5S5V - chains A and F of the 6 polymer chains in the assembly; structure by X-ray diffraction, 2.70 A resolution.

[Chain A]
Name: Tubulin alpha-1B chain
Source organism: Bos taurus
UniProtKB: P81947 (TBA1B_BOVIN); residues 1-451 here = UniProt positions 1-451
Amino-acid sequence (451 residues; each row starts with the number of its first residue):
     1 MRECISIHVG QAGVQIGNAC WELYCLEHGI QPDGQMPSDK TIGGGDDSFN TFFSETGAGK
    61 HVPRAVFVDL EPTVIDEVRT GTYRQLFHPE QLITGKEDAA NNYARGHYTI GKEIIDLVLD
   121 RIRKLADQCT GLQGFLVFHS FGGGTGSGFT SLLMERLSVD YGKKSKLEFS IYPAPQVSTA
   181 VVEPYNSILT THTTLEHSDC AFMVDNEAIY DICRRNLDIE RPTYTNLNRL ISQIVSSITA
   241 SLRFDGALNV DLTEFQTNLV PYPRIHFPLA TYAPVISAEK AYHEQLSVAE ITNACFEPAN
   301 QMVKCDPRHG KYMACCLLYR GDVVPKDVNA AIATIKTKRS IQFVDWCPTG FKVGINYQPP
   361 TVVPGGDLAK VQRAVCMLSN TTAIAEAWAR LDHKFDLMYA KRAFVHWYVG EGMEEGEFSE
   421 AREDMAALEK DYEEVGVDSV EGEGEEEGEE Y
Unresolved in the structure: 439-451
Metal / ion sites: Ca2+: D39, T41, G44, E55
Ligand contacts: GTP (guanosine-5'-triphosphate): V9, G10, Q11, A12, Q15, I16, D69, D98, A99, A100, N101, S140, G142, G143, G144, T145, G146, I171, P173, V177, S178, E183, N206, Y224, L227, N228, I231

[Chain F]
Name: Tubulin-Tyrosine Ligase
Source organism: Gallus gallus
UniProtKB: E1BQ43 (E1BQ43_CHICK); numbering as in UniProt (aligned over 1-378)
Amino-acid sequence (384 residues; numbered 1 to 384; the number before each row is that of its first residue):
     1 MYTFVVRDEN SSVYAEVSRL LLATGQWKRL RKDNPRFNLM LGERNRLPFG RLGHEPGLVQ
    61 LVNYYRGADK LCRKASLVKL IKTSPELSES CTWFPESYVI YPTNLKTPVA PAQNGIRHLI
   121 NNTRTDEREV FLAAYNRRRE GREGNVWIAK SSAGAKGEGI LISSEASELL DFIDEQGQVH
   181 VIQKYLEKPL LLEPGHRKFD IRSWVLVDHL YNIYLYREGV LRTSSEPYNS ANFQDKTCHL
   241 TNHCIQKEYS KNYGRYEEGN EMFFEEFNQY LMDALNTTLE NSILLQIKHI IRSCLMCIEP
   301 AISTKHLHYQ SFQLFGFDFM VDEELKVWLI EVNGAPACAQ KLYAELCQGI VDVAISSVFP
   361 LADTGQKTSQ PTSIFIKLHH HHHH
Unresolved in the structure: 106-124, 156-158, 363-370, 383-384
Construct notes: expression tag (379-384)
Metal / ion sites: Mg2+: E331, N333 (together with AMP-PCP)
Ligand contacts: AMP-PCP (ACP; phosphomethylphosphonic acid adenylate ester): K74, P95, I148, K150, A155, Q183, K184, Y185, L186, K198, D200, R202, R222, H239, L240, T241, N242, D318, M320, I330, E331, N333

[How chain A and chain F interact]
Pairs across the interface (22; chain A residue first):
  Q176(A) - P56(F)
  E207(A) - H54(F)  salt bridge
  E297(A) - H306(F)
  P298(A) - L307(F)  hydrophobic
  K304(A) - H54(F)
  K304(A) - H308(F)
  C305(A) - H308(F)
  D306(A) - R66(F)
  R308(A) - P300(F)
  R308(A) - A301(F)  hydrogen bond (side chain-backbone)
  R308(A) - I302(F)
  R308(A) - S303(F)  hydrogen bond (side chain-backbone)
  H309(A) - R66(F)  hydrogen bond (side chain-backbone)
  H309(A) - G67(F)
  H309(A) - A301(F)
  K338(A) - P300(F)
  S340(A) - A301(F)
  E386(A) - R66(F)  salt bridge
  R390(A) - G50(F)
  R390(A) - H54(F)
  H393(A) - R51(F)
  E433(A) - R46(F)  salt bridge
Also at the interface, not in a pair above, chain A (18 interface residues in all): P175, A299, A389
Also at the interface, not in a pair above, chain F (15 interface residues in all): G53

[Overview]
18 residues of chain A face 15 of chain F across their interface; the contacts include 3 hydrogen bonds and 3
salt bridges. Polar pairs include E207(A)-H54(F), E386(A)-R66(F) and E433(A)-R46(F). Ligands of chain A: GTP.
Ligands of chain F: AMP-PCP.
Chain A is Tubulin alpha-1B chain (Bos taurus) and chain F is Tubulin-Tyrosine Ligase (Gallus gallus); the
structure, Tubulin-Z32386228-complex, was determined by X-ray diffraction (same publication as 5S4L, 5S4M,
5S4N, 5S4O, 5S4P, 5S4Q and 52 further entries).
